Entry 5L5J (X-ray diffraction, 2.90 A resolution); this record covers chains R and S of the 28 polymer chains in the assembly.

[Chain R]
Protein: Proteasome subunit alpha type-5
Source organism: Saccharomyces cerevisiae (strain ATCC 204508 / S288c)
Notes: EC 3.4.25.1
UniProtKB: P32379 (PSA5_YEAST); residues -7 to 252 here correspond to UniProt positions 1-260 (UniProt number = residue number + 8)
Chain sequence (260 residues; numbered -7 to 252; the number before each row is that of its first residue; numbers below 1 keep their minus sign (Met-7 is residue -7)):
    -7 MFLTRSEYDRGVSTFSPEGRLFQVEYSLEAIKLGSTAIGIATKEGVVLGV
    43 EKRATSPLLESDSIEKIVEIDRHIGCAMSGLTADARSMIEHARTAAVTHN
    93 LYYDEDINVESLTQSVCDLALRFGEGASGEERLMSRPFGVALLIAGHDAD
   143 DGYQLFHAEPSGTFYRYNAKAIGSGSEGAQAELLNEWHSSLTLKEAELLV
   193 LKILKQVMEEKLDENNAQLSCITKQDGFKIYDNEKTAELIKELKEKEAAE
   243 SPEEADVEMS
Not modelled in the structure: -7 to 0, 118-124, 243-252

[Chain S]
Protein: Proteasome subunit alpha type-6
Source organism: Saccharomyces cerevisiae (strain ATCC 204508 / S288c)
Notes: EC 3.4.25.1
UniProtKB: P40302 (PSA6_YEAST); residues 0-233 here correspond to UniProt positions 1-234 (UniProt number = residue number + 1)
Chain sequence (234 residues; row label = number of the first residue in the row; numbering starts at 0):
     0 MFRNNYDGDTVTFSPTGRLFQVEYALEAIKQGSVTVGLRSNTHAVLVALK
    50 RNADELSSYQKKIIKCDEHMGLSLAGLAPDARVLSNYLRQQCNYSSLVFN
   100 RKLAVERAGHLLCDKAQKNTQSYGGRPYGVGLLIIGYDKSGAHLLEFQPS
   150 GNVTELYGTAIGARSQGAKTYLERTLDTFIKIDGNPDELIKAGVEAISQS
   200 LRDESLTVDNLSIAIVGKDTPFTIYDGEAVAKYI
Not modelled in the structure: 0-2
Curated features (UniProtKB/Swiss-Prot):
  - modified residue: Ser13 (Phosphoserine)
  - cross-link: Lys190 (Glycyl lysine isopeptide (Lys-Gly) (interchain with G-Cter in ubiquitin))

[How chain R and chain S interact]
Pairs across the interface (46):
  Arg2(R) - Gly7(S)
  Ser5(R) - Arg125(S)
  Thr6(R) - Gly7(S)
  Thr6(R) - Gln20(S)
  Phe7(R) - Gln20(S)  hydrogen bond (backbone-side chain)
  Phe7(R) - Tyr23(S)
  Phe7(R) - Ala24(S)  hydrophobic
  Phe7(R) - Leu76(S)  hydrophobic
  Phe7(R) - Arg125(S)
  Phe7(R) - Pro126(S)
  Phe7(R) - Gly128(S)
  Ser8(R) - Tyr23(S)
  Pro9(R) - Tyr23(S)  hydrophobic
  Pro9(R) - Glu26(S)
  Glu10(R) - Glu26(S)
  Glu10(R) - Gln30(S)
  Gly11(R) - Tyr23(S)
  Gly11(R) - Ala27(S)
  Leu13(R) - Arg125(S)
  Gln106(R) - Arg81(S)  hydrogen bond
  Asp110(R) - Arg81(S)  salt bridge
  Leu113(R) - Pro78(S)  hydrophobic
  Leu113(R) - Asp79(S)
  Leu113(R) - Arg125(S)
  Ser153(R) - Pro78(S)
  Gly154(R) - Pro78(S)
  Thr155(R) - Gln59(S)
  Phe156(R) - Gln59(S)
  Tyr157(R) - Arg50(S)
  Tyr157(R) - Ala52(S)
  Tyr157(R) - Ser57(S)
  Tyr157(R) - Gln59(S)
  Arg158(R) - Ser56(S)
  Arg158(R) - Ser57(S)  hydrogen bond (backbone-backbone)
  Tyr159(R) - Ala52(S)
  Tyr159(R) - Asp53(S)
  Tyr159(R) - Leu55(S)
  Tyr159(R) - Ser56(S)
  Asn160(R) - Leu55(S)  hydrogen bond (backbone-backbone)
  Ala161(R) - Leu55(S)
  Gln172(R) - Asp53(S)  hydrogen bond
  Gln172(R) - Leu55(S)
  Leu175(R) - Leu55(S)
  Leu176(R) - Glu54(S)
  Leu176(R) - Leu55(S)  hydrophobic
  Trp179(R) - Leu55(S)  hydrophobic
Other interface residues (no listed pair), chain R (27 interface residues in all): Gly3, Glu117
Other interface residues (no listed pair), chain S (25 interface residues in all): Asp6, Asn51, Gly123

[Overview]
27 residues of chain R face 25 of chain S across their interface, with 5 hydrogen bonds and 1 salt bridge.
Polar contacts include Asp110(R)-Arg81(S), Phe7(R)-Gln20(S) and Gln106(R)-Arg81(S).
Here chain R is Proteasome subunit alpha type-5 and chain S is Proteasome subunit alpha type-6, both from
Saccharomyces cerevisiae (strain ATCC 204508 / S288c). Entry 5L5J (Yeast 20S proteasome with human beta5i
(1-138) and human beta6 (97-111; 118-133) in complex with epoxyketone ...) was determined by X-ray
diffraction, deposited together with 5L52, 5L54, 5L55, 5L5A, 5L5B, 5L5D and 30 further entries.
